PDB entry 7DUH | X-ray diffraction, 3.75 A resolution | chains A and N of the 23 polymer chains in the assembly

[Chain A]
Molecule: 30S Ribosomal RNA rRNA
Source organism: Thermus thermophilus HB8
Sequence (1522 nucleotides; row label = number of the first residue in the row; note: 42 numbers in that range are skipped by the numbering (no residue carries them; nothing is unmodelled there); a row labelled like 190A-190L holds insertion residues (190A, then the next letters in order); numbering starts at 0):
     0 UUUGUUGGAGAGUCUGAUCCUGGCUCAGGGUGAACGCUGGCGGCGUGCCU
    50 AAGACAUGCAAGUCGUGCGGG
    73 CCGCGGGGUUUU
    88 ACUCCG
    95 UGGUC
   101 AGCGGCGGACGGGUGAGUAACGCGUGGGU
  129A G
   130 ACCUACCCGGAAGAGGGGGACAACCCGGGGAAACUCGGGCUAAUCCCCCA
   180 UGUGGACCCGC
190A-190L CCCUUGGGGUGU
   191 GUCCAAAGGGCUUU
   216 GCCCGCUUCCGGAUGGGCCCGCGUCCCAUCAGCUAGUUGGUGGGGUAAUG
   266 GCCCACCAAGGCGACGACGGGUAGCCGGUCUGAGAGGAUGGCCGGCCACA
   316 GGGGCACUGAGACACGGGCCCCACUCCUACGGGAGGCAGCAGUUAGGAAU
   366 CUUCCGCAAUGGGCGCAAGCCUGACGGAGCGACGCCGCUUGGAGGAAGAA
   416 GCCCUUCGGGGUGUAAACUCCUGAA
   442 CCCGGGACGAAACCCCCGACGA
   474 GGGGACUGACGGUACCGGG
   494 GUAAUAGCGCCGGCCAACUCCGUGCCAGCAGCCGCGGUAAUACGGAGGGC
   544 GCGAGCGUUACCCGGAUUCACUGGGCGUAAAGGGCGUGUAGGCGGCCUGG
   594 GGCGUCCCAUGUGAAAGACCACGGCUCAACCGUGGGGGAGCGUGGGAUAC
   644 GCUCAGGCUAGACGGUGGGAGAGGGUGGUGGAAUUCCCGGAGUAGCGGUG
   694 AAAUGCGCAGAUACCGGGAGGAACGCCGAUGGCGAAGGCAGCCACCUGGU
   744 CCACCCGUGACGCUGAGGCGCGAAAGCGUGGGGAGCAAACCGGAUUAGAU
   794 ACCCGGGUAGUCCACGCCCUAAACGAUGCGCGCUAGGUCUCUGGGUCU
   848 CCUGGGGGCCGAAGCUAACGCGUUAAGCGCGCCGCCUGGGGAGUACGGCC
   898 GCAAGGCUGAAACUCAAAGGAAUUGACGGGGGCCCGCACAAGCGGUGGAG
   948 CAUGUGGUUUAAUUCGAAGXAACGCGAAGAACCUUACCAGGCCUUGACAU
   998 GCUAGG
 1003A G
  1004 AACCCGGGUGAAAGCCUGGGGUGCCCC
1030A-1030D GCGA
  1031 GGGGAGCCCUAGCACAGGUGCUGCAUGGCCGUCGUCAGCUCGUGCCGUGA
  1081 GGUGUUGGGUUAAGUCCCGCAACGAGCGCAACCCCCGCCGUUAGUUGCCA
  1131 GCGGUUCGGCCGGGCACUCUAACGGGACUGCCCGCGAAA
  1171 GCGGGAGGAAGGAGGGGACGACGUCUGGUCAGCAUGGCCCUUACGGCCUG
  1221 GGCGACACACGUGCUACAAUGCCCACUACAAAGCGAUGCCACCCGGCAAC
  1271 GGGGAGCUAAUCGCAAAAAGGUGGGCCCAGUUCGGAUUGGGGUCUGCAAC
  1321 CCGACCCCAUGAAGCCGGAAUCGCUAGUAAUCGCGGAUCAG
 1361A C
  1362 CAUGCCGCGGUGAAUACGUUCCCGGGCCUUGUACACACXGCCXGUXACGC
  1412 CAUGGGAGCGGGCUCUACCCGAAGUCGCCGGG
  1446 AGCCUACGGG
  1459 CAGGCGCCGAGGGUAGGGCCCGUGACUGGGGCGAAGUCGUAACAAGGUAG
  1509 CUGUACCGGAAGGUGCGGCUGGAUCCACUCCUUUCU
Unresolved in the structure: 0-4, 1534-1538
Modified residues: PSU (pseudouridine-5'-monophosphate) at position 516, 7MG (7N-methyl-8-hydroguanosine-5'-monophosphate) at position 527, M2G (N2-dimethylguanosine-5'-monophosphate) at position 966, 5MC (5-methylcytidine-5'-monophosphate) at position 967, 2MG (2N-methylguanosine-5'-monophosphate) at position 1207, 5MC (5-methylcytidine-5'-monophosphate) at position 1400, 4OC (4n,o2'-methylcytidine-5'-monophosphate) at position 1402, 5MC (5-methylcytidine-5'-monophosphate) at position 1404, 5MC (5-methylcytidine-5'-monophosphate) at position 1407, UR3 (3-methyluridine-5'-monophoshate) at position 1498, MA6 (6N-dimethyladenosine-5'-monophoshate) at position 1518, MA6 (6N-dimethyladenosine-5'-monophoshate) at position 1519, PSU (pseudouridine-5'-monophosphate) at position 1540, PSU (pseudouridine-5'-monophosphate) at position 1541
Metal / ion sites: Mg2+ site 1 near G21 (its only coordinating residue here); Mg2+ site 2 near G38 (its only coordinating residue here); Mg2+ site 3: G46, G394; Mg2+ site 4 near C48 (its only coordinating residue here); Mg2+ site 5: A59, U387; Mg2+ site 6: G61, G105; Mg2+ site 7 near U98 (its only coordinating residue here); Mg2+ site 8 near G107 (its only coordinating residue here); Mg2+ site 9: A109, G331; Mg2+ site 10 near G111 (its only coordinating residue here); Mg2+ site 11 near G117 (its only coordinating residue here); Mg2+ site 12: C121, G124, U125; 97 more Mg2+ sites not listed
Small-molecule neighbours: HJO (N-[(1R,2R,3R,4S,5S)-4-[(2R,3R,6S)-6-(aminomethyl)-3-azanyl-oxan-2-yl]oxy-5-azanyl-2-[(2R,3R,4R)-5-methyl-4-(methylamino)-3,5-bis(oxidanyl)oxan-2-yl]oxy-3-oxidanyl-cyclohexyl]ethanamide): 5MC_1404, G1405, U1406, 5MC_1407, A1408, C1409, G1491, A1493, G1494, U1495, C1496, G1497

[Chain N]
Name: 30S ribosomal protein S14 type Z
Source organism: Thermus thermophilus HB8
UniProt: P0DOY6 (RS14Z_THET8); numbering as in UniProt (aligned over 1-61)
Chain sequence (61 residues; row label = number of the first residue in the row):
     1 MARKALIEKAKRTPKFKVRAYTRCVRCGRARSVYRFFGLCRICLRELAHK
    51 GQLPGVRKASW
Unresolved in the structure: 1
Metal / ion sites: Zn2+: Cys-24, Cys-27, Cys-40, Cys-43
Swiss-Prot annotation at these positions:
  - binding site (Zn(2+)): Cys-24, Cys-27, Cys-40, Cys-43

[Chain A / chain N interface]
Pairs across the interface (73):
  G973(A) with Arg-29(N), sugar contact; Arg-41(N), hydrogen bond to the phosphate
  A974(A) with Arg-29(N), salt bridge to the phosphate; Arg-31(N), base contact; Ser-32(N), phosphate contact; Arg-41(N), salt bridge to the phosphate
  A975(A) with Ser-32(N), hydrogen bond to the sugar; Tyr-34(N), hydrogen bond to the base
  G976(A) with Arg-31(N), phosphate contact; Ser-32(N), phosphate contact
  A977(A) with Arg-31(N), salt bridge to the phosphate
  C979(A) with Val-18(N), base contact; Arg-19(N), hydrogen bond to the base
  C980(A) with Val-18(N), base contact; Arg-19(N), base contact; Tyr-21(N), sugar contact
  U981(A) with Leu-6(N), phosphate contact; Glu-8(N), phosphate contact; Tyr-21(N), sugar contact; Ala-30(N), phosphate contact
  U982(A) with Arg-23(N), salt bridge to the phosphate; Ala-30(N), phosphate contact
  A983(A) with Arg-3(N), salt bridge to the phosphate; Leu-6(N), phosphate contact
  A994(A) with Lys-4(N), base contact; Ala-5(N), base contact
  C995(A) with Lys-4(N), hydrogen bond to the base
  A1015(A) with Lys-15(N), phosphate contact
  G1047(A) with Lys-4(N), sugar contact
  G1048(A) with Ala-2(N), phosphate contact; Arg-3(N), phosphate contact; Lys-4(N), hydrogen bond to the phosphate
  U1049(A) with Ala-2(N), base contact; Arg-3(N), hydrogen bond to the sugar
  C1059(A) with Arg-45(N), hydrogen bond to the phosphate
  C1060(A) with Arg-45(N), salt bridge to the phosphate
  C1114(A) with Ser-60(N), hydrogen bond to the sugar
  C1115(A) with Trp-61(N), sugar contact
  G1186(A) with Trp-61(N), base contact
  G1187(A) with Ser-60(N), hydrogen bond to the base; Trp-61(N), hydrogen bond to the sugar
  A1188(A) with Lys-58(N), hydrogen bond to the phosphate; Ser-60(N), hydrogen bond to the sugar
  C1189(A) with Lys-58(N), salt bridge to the phosphate
  G1202(A) with Cys-27(N), hydrogen bond to the sugar; Arg-29(N), sugar contact; Ile-42(N), base contact; Cys-43(N), base contact; Glu-46(N), hydrogen bond to the base
  C1203(A) with Ala-2(N), hydrogen bond to the phosphate; Cys-27(N), sugar contact
  G1216(A) with Arg-3(N), salt bridge to the phosphate; Ala-5(N), phosphate contact
  C1217(A) with Ala-5(N), phosphate contact; Glu-8(N), phosphate contact
  U1219(A) with Arg-19(N), salt bridge to the phosphate
  G1316(A) with Lys-17(N), salt bridge to the phosphate; Val-18(N), phosphate contact
  C1317(A) with Phe-16(N), stacking on the base; Lys-17(N), phosphate contact; Arg-19(N), base contact
  A1357(A) with Tyr-34(N), sugar contact
  U1358(A) with Thr-22(N), phosphate contact; Val-33(N), sugar contact; Tyr-34(N), sugar contact; Arg-35(N), hydrogen bond to the phosphate; Phe-36(N), phosphate contact
  C1359(A) with Thr-22(N), hydrogen bond to the phosphate; Arg-35(N), salt bridge to the phosphate
  A1360(A) with Val-18(N), base contact; Arg-35(N), salt bridge to the phosphate
  G1368(A) with Trp-61(N), phosphate contact
  C1369(A) with Trp-61(N), hydrogen bond to the phosphate
Other interface residues (no listed pair), chain A (39 interface residues in all): A1016, C1218
Other interface residues (no listed pair), chain N (35 interface residues in all): Ala-20, Arg-26, Gly-28, Ala-59

[In short]
The interface between chain A and chain N involves 39 residues on one side and 35 on the other; the contacts
include 19 hydrogen bonds, 12 salt bridges and 1 aromatic stacking contact. Polar pairs include
A975(A)/Tyr-34(N), C979(A)/Arg-19(N) and C995(A)/Lys-4(N). Chain A binds compound HJO.
Here chain A is 30S Ribosomal RNA rRNA and chain N is 30S ribosomal protein S14 type Z, both from Thermus
thermophilus HB8. Entry 7DUH (Crystal structure of the Thermus thermophilus (HB8) 30S ribosomal subunit with
mRNA and cognate transfer RNA ...) was determined by X-ray diffraction.
